Entry 1MS7 (X-ray diffraction, 1.97 A resolution); this record covers chains A and C.

== Chain A (and C) ==
Name: Glutamate receptor subunit 2
Source organism: Rattus norvegicus
Notes: fragment: GluR2-flop ligand-binding core (S1S2J); chain C of this document is another copy of the same molecule, construct and numbering; everything in this record applies to it too
Reference sequence: P19491 (GRIA2_RAT); the construct has insertions or renumbered stretches relative to UniProt, so the offset changes along the chain: 0-114 = UniProt 413-527; 117-260 = UniProt 653-796
Sequence (263 residues; numbered -2 to 260; the number before each row is that of its first residue; numbers below 1 keep their minus sign (Gly-2 is residue -2)):
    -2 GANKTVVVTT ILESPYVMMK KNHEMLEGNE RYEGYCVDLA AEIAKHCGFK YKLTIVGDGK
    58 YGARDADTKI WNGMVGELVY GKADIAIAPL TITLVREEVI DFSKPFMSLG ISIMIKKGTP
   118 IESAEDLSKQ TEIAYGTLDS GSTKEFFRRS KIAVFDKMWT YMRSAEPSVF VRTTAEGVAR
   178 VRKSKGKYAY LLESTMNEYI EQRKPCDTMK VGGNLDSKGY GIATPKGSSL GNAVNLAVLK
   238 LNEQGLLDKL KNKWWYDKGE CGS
Not modelled in the structure: -2 to 0, 259-260
Cystine bridges: Cys203-Cys258
Construct notes: cloning artifact (-2 to -1); linker (115-116)
Ion coordination: Zn2+ site 1: His20 (shared with 2 residues of chain B); Zn2+ site 2: Glu39, His43; Zn2+ site 3 near Asp62 (its only coordinating residue here)
Residues lining bound ligands: (S)-des-me-ampa (SHI; (S)-2-amino-3-(3-hydroxy-isoxazol-4-yl)propionic acid): Tyr58, Pro86, Leu87, Thr88, Arg93, Leu135, Gly138, Ser139, Thr140, Thr171, Leu189, Glu190, Met193, Tyr217
UniProt features mapped onto this chain:
  - binding site (L-glutamate): Pro86, Thr88, Arg93, Ser139, Thr140, Glu190
  - site: Arg61 (Interaction with the cone snail toxin Con-ikot-ikot), Ile118 (Crucial to convey clamshell closure to channel opening), Arg145 (Interaction with the cone snail toxin Con-ikot-ikot), Lys237 (Interaction with the cone snail toxin Con-ikot-ikot)
  - glycosylation: Asn0 (N-linked (GlcNAc...) asparagine)
  - modified residue (Phosphoserine): Ser147, Ser181

== Chain A / chain C interface ==
Residue-residue contacts (26):
  Ile89(A) - Lys101(C)
  Ile89(A) - Leu236(C)  hydrophobic
  Thr90(A) - Leu236(C)
  Thr90(A) - Glu240(C)
  Leu91(A) - Leu233(C)
  Leu91(A) - Glu240(C)  hydrogen bond (backbone-side chain)
  Glu94(A) - Lys101(C)  salt bridge
  Glu94(A) - Asn232(C)  hydrogen bond
  Glu94(A) - Leu233(C)
  Glu94(A) - Leu236(C)
  Phe99(A) - Lys101(C)  hydrogen bond (backbone-side chain)
  Ser100(A) - Lys101(C)
  Lys101(A) - Glu94(C)  salt bridge
  Lys101(A) - Phe99(C)  hydrogen bond (side chain-backbone)
  Lys101(A) - Ser100(C)
  Pro102(A) - Pro102(C)  hydrophobic
  Lys148(A) - Gln241(C)
  Ser214(A) - Asn239(C)  hydrogen bond (backbone-side chain)
  Asn232(A) - Glu94(C)
  Leu233(A) - Leu91(C)
  Leu233(A) - Glu94(C)
  Leu236(A) - Leu91(C)  hydrophobic
  Leu236(A) - Glu94(C)
  Asn239(A) - Ser214(C)  hydrogen bond (side chain-backbone)
  Glu240(A) - Thr90(C)
  Glu240(A) - Leu91(C)  hydrogen bond (side chain-backbone)
Interface residues without a listed pair, chain A (22 interface residues in all): Ser105, Arg146, Asp213, Lys215, Lys237, Gln241, Asp245
Interface residues without a listed pair, chain C (22 interface residues in all): Ile89, Ser105, Ile149, Leu212, Asp213, Lys215, Lys237, Asp245

== In short ==
The chain A/chain C interface involves 22 residues from each chain; the contacts include 7 hydrogen bonds and
2 salt bridges. Polar pairs include Glu94(A)-Lys101(C), Leu91(A)-Glu240(C) and Glu94(A)-Asn232(C). Bound to
chain A: (S)-des-me-ampa. UniProt lists 6 L-glutamate-binding residues on chain A.
Chain A and chain C are both Glutamate receptor subunit 2 (Rattus norvegicus); the structure, X-ray structure
of the GluR2 ligand-binding core (S1S2J) in complex with (S)-Des-Me-AMPA at 1.97 A resolution ..., was
determined by X-ray diffraction together with 1MQD from the same study.
